8KFW - chains A and C of the 5 polymer chains in the assembly; structure by X-ray diffraction, 2.30 A resolution.

[Chain A]
Name: Holliday junction resolvase MOC1, chloroplastic
From: Zea mays
Reference sequence: B4FCI7 (B4FCI7_MAIZE); residues 109-271 here = UniProt positions 109-271
Sequence (163 residues; numbered 109 to 271; the number before each row is that of its first residue):
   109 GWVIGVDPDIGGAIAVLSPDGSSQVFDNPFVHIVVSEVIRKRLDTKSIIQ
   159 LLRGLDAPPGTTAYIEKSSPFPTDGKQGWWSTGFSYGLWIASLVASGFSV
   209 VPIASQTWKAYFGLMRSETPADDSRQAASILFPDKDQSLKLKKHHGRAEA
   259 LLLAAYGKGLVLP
Construct notes: engineered mutation Ala-229 (Lys in B4FCI7)
Ion coordination: Mn2+ site 1: Asp-115, Asp-117, Glu-257 (shared with 1 residue of chain E); Mn2+ site 2: Asp-115, Glu-174 (shared with 1 residue of chain E); Mn2+ site 3 near His-253 (its only coordinating residue here)
Reported in the primary citation:
  - Mn2+ coordination: His-253
  - catalytic residues: His-253
  - mutagenesis - D115N, H253A, H253D: decreased catalytic activity
  - mutagenesis - H253K: abolished catalytic activity on HJ

[Chain C]
Molecule: 33-nt DNA strand
Sequence (33 nucleotides; numbered 1 to 33; the number before each row is that of its first residue):
     1 CAATCGTGGGAGACCTTTGGTCTCCCTGCAGAT
Not modelled in the structure: 15-17
Ion coordination: Mn2+ site 1: DC25, DC26 (shared with 2 residues of chain B); Mn2+ site 2: DC26 (shared with 3 residues of chain B)

[How chain A and chain C interact]
Residue-residue contacts (22; chain A residue first):
  Val-143(A) / DA11(C)  phosphate contact
  Val-143(A) / DG12(C)  phosphate contact
  Ser-144(A) / DG10(C)  sugar contact
  Ser-144(A) / DA11(C)  hydrogen bond to the phosphate
  Ser-144(A) / DG12(C)  hydrogen bond to the phosphate
  Arg-148(A) / DA11(C)  salt bridge to the phosphate
  Thr-181(A) / DG8(C)  base contact
  Asp-182(A) / DG8(C)  hydrogen bond to the base
  Gly-183(A) / DG8(C)  hydrogen bond to the base
  Gly-183(A) / DG9(C)  phosphate contact
  Lys-184(A) / DG9(C)  hydrogen bond to the phosphate
  Lys-184(A) / DG10(C)  salt bridge to the phosphate
  Gln-185(A) / DG9(C)  hydrogen bond to the base
  Gln-185(A) / DG10(C)  hydrogen bond to the phosphate
  Gln-185(A) / DA11(C)  phosphate contact
  Gly-186(A) / DG9(C)  hydrogen bond to the base
  Leu-249(A) / DA2(C)  sugar contact
  Leu-249(A) / DA3(C)  phosphate contact
  Lys-250(A) / DA3(C)  hydrogen bond to the phosphate
  Lys-250(A) / DT4(C)  salt bridge to the phosphate
  Lys-251(A) / DA2(C)  salt bridge to the phosphate
  Lys-251(A) / DA3(C)  hydrogen bond to the phosphate
Interface residues without a listed pair, chain A (13 interface residues in all): Val-142

[Overview]
The interface between chain A and chain C involves 13 residues on one side and 8 on the other, with 10
hydrogen bonds and 4 salt bridges. Polar contacts include Asp-182(A)/DG8(C), Gly-183(A)/DG8(C) and
Gln-185(A)/DG9(C). The paper reports the catalytic residue His-253(A); D115N, H253A and H253D of chain A
reduce catalytic activity.
Here chain A is Holliday junction resolvase MOC1, chloroplastic (Zea mays) and chain C is a 33-nt DNA strand.
Entry 8KFW (Crystal structure of ZmMOC1 K229A in complex with a nicked Holliday junction soaked in Mn2+ for
...) was determined by X-ray diffraction together with 8KFR, 8KFS, 8KFT, 8KFU and 8KFV from the same study.
